Entry 5FGF (X-ray diffraction, 2.60 A resolution); this record covers chains B and C of the 28 polymer chains in the assembly.

# Chain B
Protein: Proteasome subunit alpha type-3
Organism: Saccharomyces cerevisiae (strain ATCC 204508 / S288c)
Notes: EC 3.4.25.1
UniProt: P23638 (PSA3_YEAST); residues 0-257 here correspond to UniProt positions 1-258 (UniProt number = residue number + 1)
Chain sequence (258 residues; each row starts with the number of its first residue; numbering starts at 0):
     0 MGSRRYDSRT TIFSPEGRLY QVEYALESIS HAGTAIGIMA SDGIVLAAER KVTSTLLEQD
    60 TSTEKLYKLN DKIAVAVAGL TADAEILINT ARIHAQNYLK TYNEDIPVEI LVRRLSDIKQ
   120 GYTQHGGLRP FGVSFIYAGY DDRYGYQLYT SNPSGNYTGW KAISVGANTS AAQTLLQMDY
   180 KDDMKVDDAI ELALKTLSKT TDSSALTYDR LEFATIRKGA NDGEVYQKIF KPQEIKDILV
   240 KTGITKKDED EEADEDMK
Disordered / not traced: 0, 245-257
Swiss-Prot annotation at these positions:
  - cross-link (Glycyl lysine isopeptide (Lys-Gly)): Lys99 (interchain with G-Cter in ubiquitin), Lys198 (interchain with G-Cter in ubiquitin), Lys230 (interchain with G-Cter in ubiquitin)

# Chain C
Protein: Proteasome subunit alpha type-4
Organism: Saccharomyces cerevisiae (strain ATCC 204508 / S288c)
Notes: EC 3.4.25.1
UniProt: P40303 (PSA4_YEAST); residues -1 to 252 here correspond to UniProt positions 1-254 (UniProt number = residue number + 2)
Chain sequence (254 residues; row label = number of the first residue in the row; numbers below 1 keep their minus sign (Met-1 is residue -1)):
    -1 MSGYDRALSI FSPDGHIFQV EYALEAVKRG TCAVGVKGKN CVVLGCERRS TLKLQDTRIT
    59 PSKVSKIDSH VVLSFSGLNA DSRILIEKAR VEAQSHRLTL EDPVTVEYLT RYVAGVQQRY
   119 TQSGGVRPFG VSTLIAGFDP RDDEPKLYQT EPSGIYSSWS AQTIGRNSKT VREFLEKNYD
   179 RKEPPATVEE CVKLTVRSLL EVVQTGAKNI EITVVKPDSD IVALSSEEIN QYVTQIEQEK
   239 QEQQEQDKKK KSNH
Disordered / not traced: -1 to 0, 241-252
Swiss-Prot annotation at these positions:
  - modified residue: Thr58 (Phosphothreonine)

# Interface between chain B and chain C
Residue-residue contacts (76):
  Arg3(B) with Arg4(C), hydrogen bond (backbone-side chain)
  Asp6(B) with Tyr2(C), hydrogen bond; Arg4(C), salt bridge
  Arg8(B) with Arg4(C)
  Thr10(B) with Leu6(C); Arg125(C)
  Ile11(B) with Leu6(C), hydrophobic; Gln17(C)
  Phe12(B) with Gln17(C), hydrogen bond (backbone-side chain); Tyr20(C), hydrophobic; Ala21(C), hydrophobic; Leu76(C), hydrophobic; Arg125(C); Pro126(C); Gly128(C)
  Ser13(B) with Tyr20(C)
  Pro14(B) with Tyr20(C), hydrophobic; Glu23(C)
  Glu15(B) with Glu23(C); Arg27(C), hydrogen bond (backbone-side chain)
  Gly16(B) with Tyr20(C); Glu23(C); Ala24(C); Arg27(C), hydrogen bond (backbone-side chain)
  Arg17(B) with Arg27(C)
  Leu18(B) with Arg125(C)
  Met38(B) with Asp54(C); Arg56(C)
  Arg112(B) with Arg81(C)
  Ser115(B) with Arg81(C), hydrogen bond (backbone-side chain)
  Asp116(B) with Arg81(C), salt bridge; Ile82(C)
  Gln119(B) with Ala78(C); Asp79(C); Ile82(C)
  Thr122(B) with Arg125(C), hydrogen bond (backbone-side chain)
  Gln123(B) with Tyr118(C); Gly123(C); Val124(C); Arg125(C), hydrogen bond (backbone-backbone); Pro126(C); Phe127(C)
  His124(B) with Gly123(C); Val124(C)
  Gly125(B) with Tyr2(C); Gly123(C)
  Gly126(B) with Tyr2(C)
  Tyr143(B) with Arg56(C), hydrogen bond (backbone-side chain); Ile57(C), hydrophobic
  Tyr145(B) with Arg56(C), hydrogen bond (backbone-side chain)
  Gln146(B) with Ile57(C)
  Leu147(B) with Ile57(C)
  Tyr148(B) with Ile57(C)
  Ser153(B) with Ala78(C)
  Gly154(B) with Ala78(C); Arg81(C), hydrogen bond (backbone-side chain)
  Asn155(B) with Asn77(C); Ala78(C)
  Tyr156(B) with Pro59(C), hydrophobic; Arg81(C)
  Gly158(B) with Gln53(C); Asp54(C), hydrogen bond (backbone-backbone); Ile57(C); Thr58(C), hydrogen bond (backbone-side chain)
  Trp159(B) with Lys51(C); Leu52(C); Gln53(C); Asp54(C)
  Lys160(B) with Leu52(C), hydrogen bond (backbone-backbone); Gln53(C); Asp54(C)
  Ala161(B) with Leu52(C), hydrogen bond (backbone-backbone)
  Gln172(B) with Lys51(C)
  Leu175(B) with Leu52(C)
  Gln176(B) with Lys51(C); Leu52(C)
Also at the interface, not in a pair above, chain B (41 interface residues in all): Glu108, Thr157, Tyr179
Also at the interface, not in a pair above, chain C (31 interface residues in all): Leu50

# In short
The interface between chain B and chain C involves 41 residues on one side and 31 on the other, with 15
hydrogen bonds and 2 salt bridges. Polar pairs include Asp6(B)-Arg4(C), Asp116(B)-Arg81(C) and
Arg3(B)-Arg4(C).
Here chain B is Proteasome subunit alpha type-3 and chain C is Proteasome subunit alpha type-4, both from
Saccharomyces cerevisiae (strain ATCC 204508 / S288c). Entry 5FGF (Yeast 20S proteasome beta5-H(-2)A-T1A-K81R
triple mutant in complex with Carfilzomib) was determined by X-ray diffraction, deposited together with 5CZ4,
5CZ5, 5CZ6, 5CZ7, 5CZ8, 5CZ9 and 16 further entries.
